PDB entry 7X38 | electron microscopy, 3.52 A resolution | chains H and C of the 5 polymer chains in the assembly

[Chain H]
Protein: 8A10 heavy chain
Source organism: Mus musculus
Amino-acid sequence (118 residues; each row starts with the number of its first residue):
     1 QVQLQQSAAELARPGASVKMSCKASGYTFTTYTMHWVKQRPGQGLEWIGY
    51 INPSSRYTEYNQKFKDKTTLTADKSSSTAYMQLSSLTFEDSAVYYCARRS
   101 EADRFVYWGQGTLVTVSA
Not modelled in the structure: 1
Cystine bridges: Cys22-Cys96

[Chain C]
Protein: VP3
Source organism: Coxsackievirus B1
Notes: EC 3.4.22.29, 3.6.1.15, 3.4.22.28, 2.7.7.48
UniProtKB: L7UV52 (L7UV52_9ENTO); residues 1-238 here correspond to UniProt positions 333-570 (UniProt number = residue number + 332)
Amino-acid sequence (238 residues; row label = number of the first residue in the row):
     1 GLPVMTTPGSTQFLTSDDFQSPSAMPQFDVTPEMQIPGRVNNLMEIAEVD
    51 SVVPVNNTEDNVSSLKAYQIPVQSNSDNGKQVFGFPLQPGANNVLNRTLL
   101 GEILNYYTHWSGSIKLTFMFCGSAMATGKFLLAYSPPGAGVPKNRKDAML
   151 GTHVIWDVGLQSSCVLCVPWISQTHYRYVVEDEYTAAGYVTCWYQTNIVV
   201 PADVQSSCDILCFVSACNDFSVRMLKDTPFIRQDTFYQ
Not modelled in the structure: 173-185

[Interface between chain H and chain C]
Residue-residue contacts (13):
  Tyr32(H) with Arg232(C)
  Ser54(H) with Ser63(C)
  Ser55(H) with Ser63(C)
  Lys74(H) with Glu59(C)
  Arg98(H) with Asp234(C), salt bridge
  Ser100(H) with Asp234(C)
  Glu101(H) with Gln233(C); Asp234(C), hydrogen bond (side chain-backbone); Thr235(C), hydrogen bond (side chain-backbone); Tyr237(C)
  Arg104(H) with Thr235(C), hydrogen bond; Phe236(C), hydrogen bond (side chain-backbone); Gln238(C)
Also at the interface, not in a pair above, chain H (11 interface residues in all): Arg56, Val106, Tyr107
Also at the interface, not in a pair above, chain C (10 interface residues in all): Asp60

[In short]
11 residues of chain H and 10 residues of chain C are in contact, with 4 hydrogen bonds and 1 salt bridge.
Among the polar pairs are Arg98(H)-Asp234(C), Glu101(H)-Asp234(C) and Glu101(H)-Thr235(C).
Chain H is 8A10 heavy chain (Mus musculus) and chain C is VP3 (Coxsackievirus B1); the structure, Cryo-EM
structure of Coxsackievirus B1 empty particle in complex with nAb 8A10 (CVB1-E:8A10), was determined by
electron microscopy (same publication as 7X2G, 7X2I, 7X2O, 7X2T, 7X2W, 7X35 and 7 further entries).
